Entry 8VWV (electron microscopy, 3.60 A resolution); this record covers chains G and I of the 11 polymer chains in the assembly.

[Chain G]
Name: Histone H2A type 1
From: Homo sapiens
UniProtKB: P0C0S8 (H2A1_HUMAN); residues 1-129 here correspond to UniProt positions 2-130 (UniProt number = residue number + 1)
Sequence (129 residues; numbered 1 to 129; the number before each row is that of its first residue):
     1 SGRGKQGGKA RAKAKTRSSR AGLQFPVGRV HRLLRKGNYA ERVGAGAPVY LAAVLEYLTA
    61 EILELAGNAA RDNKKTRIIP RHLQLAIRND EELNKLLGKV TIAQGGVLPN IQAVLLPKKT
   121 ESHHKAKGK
Not modelled in the structure: 1-9, 120-129
UniProt features mapped onto this chain:
  - modified residue: Ser1 (N-acetylserine), Arg3 (Citrulline), Lys5 (N6-(2-hydroxyisobutyryl)lysine), Lys9 (N6-(2-hydroxyisobutyryl)lysine), Lys13 (N6-(beta-hydroxybutyryl)lysine), Lys36 (N6-(2-hydroxyisobutyryl)lysine), Lys74 (N6-(2-hydroxyisobutyryl)lysine), Lys75 (N6-(2-hydroxyisobutyryl)lysine), Lys95 (N6-(2-hydroxyisobutyryl)lysine), Lys99 (N6-glutaryllysine), Gln104 (N5-methylglutamine), Lys118 (N6-(2-hydroxyisobutyryl)lysine), Lys119 (N6-crotonyllysine), Thr120 (Phosphothreonine), Lys125 (N6-crotonyllysine)
  - cross-link (Glycyl lysine isopeptide (Lys-Gly)): Lys13 (interchain with G-Cter in ubiquitin), Lys15 (interchain with G-Cter in ubiquitin), Lys119 (interchain with G-Cter in ubiquitin)

[Chain I]
Molecule: 601 I strand (damaged strand)
Sequence (147 nucleotides; numbered 1 to 147; the number before each row is that of its first residue):
     1 ATCGAGAATC CCGGTGCCGA GGCCGCTCAA TTGGTCGTAG ACAGCTCTAG CACCGCTTAA
    61 ACGCACGTAC GCGCTGTCCC CCGCGTTTTA ACCGCCAAGG GGATTACTCC CTAGTCTCCA
   121 GGCACGTGTC AGATATATAC ATCCGAT
Modified positions: 8OG (8-oxo-2'-deoxy-guanosine-5'-monophosphate) at position 34

[How chain G and chain I interact]
Pairs across the interface - 16 pairs, chain G then chain I:
  Arg11(G) - DT117(I)  hydrogen bond to the phosphate
  Arg11(G) - DC118(I)  salt bridge to the phosphate
  Lys13(G) - DA120(I)  salt bridge to the phosphate
  Arg29(G) - DC123(I)  salt bridge to the phosphate
  Arg35(G) - DA113(I)  salt bridge to the phosphate
  Arg42(G) - DT112(I)  sugar contact
  Arg42(G) - DA113(I)  phosphate contact
  Val43(G) - DT112(I)  sugar contact
  Val43(G) - DA113(I)  hydrogen bond to the phosphate
  Gly44(G) - DT112(I)  phosphate contact
  Ala45(G) - DT112(I)  hydrogen bond to the phosphate
  Lys75(G) - DG132(I)  phosphate contact
  Thr76(G) - DA131(I)  hydrogen bond to the phosphate
  Thr76(G) - DG132(I)  hydrogen bond to the phosphate
  Arg77(G) - DA131(I)  hydrogen bond to the sugar
  Arg77(G) - DG132(I)  hydrogen bond to the phosphate
Interface residues without a listed pair, chain G (12 interface residues in all): His31
Interface residues without a listed pair, chain I (10 interface residues in all): DG114, DG122

[Summary]
The interface between chain G and chain I involves 12 residues on one side and 10 on the other; the contacts
include 7 hydrogen bonds and 4 salt bridges. Polar contacts include Arg77(G)-DA131(I), Arg11(G)-DT117(I) and
Val43(G)-DA113(I).
Chain G is Histone H2A type 1 (Homo sapiens) and chain I is 601 I strand (damaged strand); the structure, OGG1
bound to a nucleosome containing 8oxoG at SHL4 (composite map), was determined by electron microscopy,
deposited together with 8VWS, 8VWT and 8VWU.
